PDB entry 8XGC | electron microscopy, 3.70 A resolution | chains 3 and X of the 29 polymer chains in the assembly

Chain 3:
Molecule: DNA replication licensing factor MCM3
From: Saccharomyces cerevisiae
Notes: EC 3.6.4.12
UniProtKB: P24279 (MCM3_YEAST); numbering as in UniProt (aligned over 1-971)
Chain sequence (971 residues; row label = number of the first residue in the row):
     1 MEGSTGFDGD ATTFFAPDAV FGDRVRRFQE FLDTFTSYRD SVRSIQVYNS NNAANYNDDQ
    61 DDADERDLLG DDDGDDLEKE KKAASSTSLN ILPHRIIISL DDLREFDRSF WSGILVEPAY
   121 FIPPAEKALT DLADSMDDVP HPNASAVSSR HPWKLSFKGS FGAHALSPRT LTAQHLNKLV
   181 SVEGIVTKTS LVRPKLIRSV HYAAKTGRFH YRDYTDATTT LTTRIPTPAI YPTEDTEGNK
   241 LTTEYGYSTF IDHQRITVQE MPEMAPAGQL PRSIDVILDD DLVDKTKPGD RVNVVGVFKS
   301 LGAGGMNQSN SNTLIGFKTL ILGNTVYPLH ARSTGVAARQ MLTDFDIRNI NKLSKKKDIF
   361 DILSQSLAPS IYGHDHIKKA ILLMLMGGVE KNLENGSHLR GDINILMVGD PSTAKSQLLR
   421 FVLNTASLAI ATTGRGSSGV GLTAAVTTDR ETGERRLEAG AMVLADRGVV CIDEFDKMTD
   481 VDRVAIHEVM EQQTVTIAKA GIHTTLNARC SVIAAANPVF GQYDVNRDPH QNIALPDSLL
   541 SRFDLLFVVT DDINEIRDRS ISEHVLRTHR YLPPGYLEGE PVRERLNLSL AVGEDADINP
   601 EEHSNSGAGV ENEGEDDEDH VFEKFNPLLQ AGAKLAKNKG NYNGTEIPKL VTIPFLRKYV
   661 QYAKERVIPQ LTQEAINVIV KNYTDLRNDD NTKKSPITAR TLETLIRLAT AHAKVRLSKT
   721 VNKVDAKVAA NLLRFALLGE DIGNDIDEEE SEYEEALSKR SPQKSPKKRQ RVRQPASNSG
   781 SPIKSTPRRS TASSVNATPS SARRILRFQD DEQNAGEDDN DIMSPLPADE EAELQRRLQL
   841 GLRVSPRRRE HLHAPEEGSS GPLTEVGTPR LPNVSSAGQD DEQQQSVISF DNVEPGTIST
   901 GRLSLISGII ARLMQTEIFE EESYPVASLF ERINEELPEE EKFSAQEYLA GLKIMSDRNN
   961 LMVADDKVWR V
Disordered / not traced: 1-17, 57-89, 330-336, 584-647, 690-695, 741-971
Residues lining bound ligands:
  - ADP (adenosine-5'-diphosphate), molecule 1: Ser370, Ile371, Tyr372, Pro411, Ser412, Thr413, Ala414, Lys415, Ser416, Gln417, Asp473, Ala515, Asn517, Ile561, His564, Val565
  - ADP, molecule 2: Arg542, Ala699, Arg700, Glu703
Swiss-Prot annotation at these positions:
  - motif: Ser541 to Asp544 (Arginine finger)
  - binding site (ATP): Gly409 to Ser416
  - modified residue: Ser761 (Phosphoserine), Ser777 (Phosphoserine), Ser781 (Phosphoserine), Thr868 (Phosphothreonine)
  - mutagenesis: Lys415 (K415A: No effect on MCM2-7 complex helicase activity. Loss of MCM2-7 complex helicase activity; when associated with MCM5 A-422. Reduces MCM2-7 complex helicase activity ...)

Chain X:
Molecule: 51-nt DNA strand
From: Saccharomyces cerevisiae
Sequence (51 nucleotides; row label = number of the first residue in the row):
     9 TTAAATTTTG CATACGATCG ATTAATTTTT GAGTGTGTTT TTTTTTTTTT T

Interface between chain 3 and chain X:
Pairs across the interface (9):
  Ser438(3) - DT54(X)  hydrogen bond to the phosphate
  Val440(3) - DT53(X)  phosphate contact
  Val440(3) - DT54(X)  phosphate contact
  Val446(3) - DT52(X)  phosphate contact
  Arg455(3) - DT50(X)  hydrogen bond to the base
  Arg455(3) - DT51(X)  hydrogen bond to the base
  Arg455(3) - DT52(X)  sugar contact
  Lys499(3) - DT53(X)  salt bridge to the phosphate
  Ala500(3) - DT52(X)  hydrogen bond to the phosphate
Interface residues without a listed pair, chain 3 (8 interface residues in all): Gly441, Thr448

Summary:
8 residues of chain 3 face 5 of chain X across their interface, with 4 hydrogen bonds and 1 salt bridge. Polar
contacts include Arg455(3)-DT50(X), Arg455(3)-DT51(X) and Ser438(3)-DT54(X). Ligands of chain 3: ADP.
Chain 3 is DNA replication licensing factor MCM3 and chain X is a 51-nt DNA strand, both from Saccharomyces
cerevisiae; the structure, Structure of yeast replisome associated with FACT and histone hexamer, Composite
map, was determined by electron microscopy.
